3OR3 - chains A and B of the 6 polymer chains in the assembly; structure by X-ray diffraction, 1.95 A resolution.

Chain A (and B):
Molecule: Restriction endonuclease HPY188I
Organism: Helicobacter pylori
Notes: chain B of this document is another copy of the same molecule, construct and numbering; everything in this record applies to it too
UniProt: Q9KJ88 (Q9KJ88_HELPY); residue numbers follow UniProt; this construct covers 1-170
Sequence (180 residues; each row starts with the number of its first residue; numbers below 1 keep their minus sign (Met-9 is residue -9)):
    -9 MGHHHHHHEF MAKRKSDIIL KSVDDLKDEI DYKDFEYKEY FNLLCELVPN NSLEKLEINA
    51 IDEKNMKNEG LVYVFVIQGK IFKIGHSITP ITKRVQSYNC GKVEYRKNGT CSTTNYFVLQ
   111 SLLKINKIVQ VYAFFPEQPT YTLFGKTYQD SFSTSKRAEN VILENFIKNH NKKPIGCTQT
Unresolved in the structure: -9 to -3
Construct notes: expression tag (-9 to 0)
Modified residues: Mse56 (selenomethionine; parent Met)
From the paper describing this entry:
  - binding site for the 5-nt DNA strand: Cys90, Thr100
  - binding site for the 4-nt DNA strand: Tyr63, Lys73, His76, Arg84, Ser87, Ser102
  - Ca2+ coordination: His76, Glu149
  - catalytic residues: Tyr63
  - specificity-determining residues: Ser87 (proposed by the authors, not directly observed)
  - catalytic residues: Tyr88 (proposed by the authors, not directly observed)

How chain A and chain B interact:
Residue-residue contacts - 114 pairs, chain A then chain B:
  Arg4(A) - Asn98(B)
  Arg4(A) - Thr100(B)
  Lys5(A) - Thr168(B)  hydrogen bond (side chain-backbone)
  Leu10(A) - Ile165(B)  hydrophobic
  Asp15(A) - Ile165(B)
  Leu16(A) - Ile165(B)  hydrophobic
  Asp18(A) - Lys162(B)  hydrogen bond (backbone-side chain)
  Glu19(A) - Lys162(B)  salt bridge
  Glu19(A) - Pro164(B)
  Glu19(A) - Ile165(B)  hydrogen bond (side chain-backbone)
  Ile20(A) - Phe156(B)  hydrophobic
  Ile20(A) - His160(B)
  Asp24(A) - His160(B)
  Phe25(A) - Ile152(B)  hydrophobic
  Glu26(A) - Asn155(B)  hydrogen bond
  Glu26(A) - Asn159(B)  hydrogen bond
  Tyr27(A) - Phe134(B)  hydrophobic
  Tyr27(A) - Val151(B)
  Tyr27(A) - Asn155(B)
  Tyr30(A) - Phe134(B)  hydrophobic
  Phe31(A) - Ile152(B)  hydrophobic
  Leu61(A) - Ser145(B)
  Val62(A) - Ser145(B)
  Val62(A) - Ala148(B)  hydrophobic
  Val62(A) - Glu149(B)
  Ile71(A) - Phe156(B)  hydrophobic
  Ile71(A) - Pro164(B)  hydrophobic
  Phe72(A) - Pro164(B)
  Phe72(A) - Ile165(B)  hydrophobic
  Phe72(A) - Gly166(B)  hydrogen bond (backbone-backbone)
  Lys73(A) - Gly166(B)
  Ile74(A) - Glu149(B)
  Ile74(A) - Leu153(B)  hydrophobic
  Ile74(A) - Phe156(B)  hydrophobic
  Ile74(A) - Pro164(B)  hydrophobic
  Ile74(A) - Cys167(B)  hydrogen bond (backbone-side chain)
  Gly75(A) - Glu149(B)
  His76(A) - Ser145(B)
  His76(A) - Lys146(B)
  Ser77(A) - Ser145(B)
  Ile78(A) - Ser143(B)
  Ile78(A) - Ser145(B)
  Arg96(A) - Asn98(B)  hydrogen bond (side chain-backbone)
  Arg96(A) - Gly99(B)
  Arg96(A) - Thr100(B)
  Asn98(A) - Arg4(B)
  Asn98(A) - Arg96(B)  hydrogen bond (backbone-side chain)
  Gly99(A) - Arg96(B)
  Gly99(A) - Gly99(B)
  Gly99(A) - Thr103(B)
  Thr100(A) - Arg4(B)
  Thr100(A) - Arg96(B)
  Thr103(A) - Gly99(B)
  Phe107(A) - Gly166(B)
  Phe107(A) - Thr168(B)
  Phe124(A) - Phe134(B)  hydrophobic
  Pro126(A) - Leu133(B)  hydrophobic
  Pro126(A) - Thr144(B)
  Pro126(A) - Ser145(B)
  Glu127(A) - Thr144(B)
  Pro129(A) - Tyr131(B)  hydrophobic
  Pro129(A) - Thr144(B)
  Thr130(A) - Pro129(B)
  Tyr131(A) - Pro129(B)  hydrophobic
  Leu133(A) - Pro126(B)  hydrophobic
  Phe134(A) - Tyr27(B)  hydrophobic
  Phe134(A) - Tyr30(B)  hydrophobic
  Phe134(A) - Phe124(B)  hydrophobic
  Ser141(A) - Ser143(B)
  Ser143(A) - Ile78(B)
  Ser143(A) - Ser141(B)
  Ser143(A) - Ser143(B)
  Thr144(A) - Pro126(B)
  Thr144(A) - Glu127(B)
  Thr144(A) - Pro129(B)
  Ser145(A) - Leu61(B)
  Ser145(A) - Val62(B)
  Ser145(A) - His76(B)
  Ser145(A) - Ser77(B)  hydrogen bond (side chain-backbone)
  Ser145(A) - Ile78(B)
  Ser145(A) - Pro126(B)
  Lys146(A) - His76(B)
  Ala148(A) - Val62(B)  hydrophobic
  Glu149(A) - Val62(B)
  Glu149(A) - Ile74(B)
  Glu149(A) - Gly75(B)
  Glu149(A) - His76(B)
  Val151(A) - Tyr27(B)
  Ile152(A) - Phe25(B)  hydrophobic
  Ile152(A) - Tyr27(B)  hydrophobic
  Ile152(A) - Phe31(B)  hydrophobic
  Asn155(A) - Glu26(B)  hydrogen bond
  Asn155(A) - Tyr27(B)
  Phe156(A) - Ile20(B)  hydrophobic
  Phe156(A) - Ile71(B)  hydrophobic
  Phe156(A) - Ile74(B)  hydrophobic
  Lys158(A) - Glu26(B)  salt bridge
  Asn159(A) - Glu26(B)  hydrogen bond
  His160(A) - Ile20(B)
  His160(A) - Asp24(B)  hydrogen bond (side chain-backbone)
  Lys162(A) - Asp18(B)  hydrogen bond (side chain-backbone)
  Pro164(A) - Glu19(B)
  Pro164(A) - Ile71(B)  hydrophobic
  Pro164(A) - Phe72(B)
  Ile165(A) - Asp15(B)
  Ile165(A) - Leu16(B)  hydrophobic
  Ile165(A) - Glu19(B)  hydrogen bond (backbone-side chain)
  Ile165(A) - Phe72(B)
  Gly166(A) - Phe72(B)  hydrogen bond (backbone-backbone)
  Gly166(A) - Lys73(B)
  Gly166(A) - Phe107(B)
  Cys167(A) - Ile74(B)  hydrogen bond (side chain-backbone)
  Thr168(A) - Lys5(B)  hydrogen bond (backbone-side chain)
  Thr168(A) - Phe107(B)
Other interface residues (no listed pair), chain A (66 interface residues in all): Ser6, Gly60, Cys101, Val108, Phe142, Leu153, Lys163, Thr170
Other interface residues (no listed pair), chain B (64 interface residues in all): Ser6, Leu10, Gly60, Cys101, Thr130, Phe142, Lys158, Lys163

Overview:
Chain A and chain B form an interface of 66 and 64 residues respectively; the contacts include 18 hydrogen
bonds and 2 salt bridges. Polar pairs include Glu19(A)-Lys162(B), Lys158(A)-Glu26(B) and Lys5(A)-Thr168(B).
The paper reports catalytic residues Tyr63(A) and Tyr88(A); a binding site for the 4-nt DNA strand at
Tyr63(A), Lys73(A) and His76(A) among others.
Chain A and chain B are both Restriction endonuclease HPY188I (Helicobacter pylori); the structure,
Restriction endonuclease HPY188I in complex with product DNA, was determined by X-ray diffraction, deposited
together with 3OQG.
